PDB entry 7JOA | electron microscopy, 3.30 A resolution | chains G and J of the 11 polymer chains in the assembly

[Chain G]
Protein: Histone H2A type 1
From: Homo sapiens
UniProtKB: P0C0S8 (H2A1_HUMAN); residues 1-129 here correspond to UniProt positions 2-130 (UniProt number = residue number + 1)
Sequence (129 residues; each row starts with the number of its first residue):
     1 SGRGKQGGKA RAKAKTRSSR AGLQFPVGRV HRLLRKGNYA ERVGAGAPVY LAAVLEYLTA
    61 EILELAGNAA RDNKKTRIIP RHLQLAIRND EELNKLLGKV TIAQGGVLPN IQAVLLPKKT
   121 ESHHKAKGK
Not modelled in the structure: 1-9, 119-129
Curated features (UniProtKB/Swiss-Prot):
  - modified residue: Ser1 (N-acetylserine), Arg3 (Citrulline), Lys5 (N6-(2-hydroxyisobutyryl)lysine), Lys9 (N6-(2-hydroxyisobutyryl)lysine), Lys13 (N6-(beta-hydroxybutyryl)lysine), Lys36 (N6-(2-hydroxyisobutyryl)lysine), Lys74 (N6-(2-hydroxyisobutyryl)lysine), Lys75 (N6-(2-hydroxyisobutyryl)lysine), Lys95 (N6-(2-hydroxyisobutyryl)lysine), Lys99 (N6-glutaryllysine), Gln104 (N5-methylglutamine), Lys118 (N6-(2-hydroxyisobutyryl)lysine), Lys119 (N6-crotonyllysine), Thr120 (Phosphothreonine), Lys125 (N6-crotonyllysine)
  - cross-link (Glycyl lysine isopeptide (Lys-Gly)): Lys13 (interchain with G-Cter in ubiquitin), Lys15 (interchain with G-Cter in ubiquitin), Lys119 (interchain with G-Cter in ubiquitin)

[Chain J]
Molecule: 147-nt DNA strand
From: synthetic construct
Sequence (147 nucleotides; each row starts with the number of its first residue; numbers below 1 keep their minus sign (DA-73 is residue -73)):
   -73 ATCGAGAATC CCGGTGCCGA GGCCGCTCAA TTGGTCGTAG ACAGCTCTAG CACCGCTTAA
   -13 ACGCACGTAC GCGCTGTCCC CCGCGTTTTA ACCGCCAAGG GGATTACTCC CTAGTCTCCA
    47 GGCACGTGTC AGATATATAC ATCCGAT
Not modelled in the structure: -73, 73

[Chain G / chain J interface]
Contacting residue pairs (10):
  Ala10(G) with DG-41(J), phosphate contact
  Arg11(G) with DT-43(J), base contact; DG-41(J), phosphate contact
  Ala12(G) with DG-41(J), phosphate contact
  Ala14(G) with DT-42(J), phosphate contact
  Lys15(G) with DT-42(J), hydrogen bond to the phosphate
  Arg17(G) with DT-43(J), salt bridge to the phosphate
  Arg32(G) with DA-44(J), salt bridge to the phosphate
  Arg42(G) with DA-35(J), sugar contact
  Arg77(G) with DA-54(J), sugar contact
Interface residues without a listed pair, chain G (12 interface residues in all): Thr16, Gly28, Arg29

[In short]
12 residues of chain G and 6 residues of chain J are in contact, with 1 hydrogen bond and 2 salt bridges.
Among the polar pairs are Lys15(G)-DT-42(J), Arg17(G)-DT-43(J) and Arg32(G)-DA-44(J).
Here chain G is Histone H2A type 1 (Homo sapiens) and chain J is a 147-nt DNA strand (synthetic construct).
Entry 7JOA (2:1 cGAS-nucleosome complex) was determined by electron microscopy, deposited together with 7JO9.
